PDB entry 1JCX | X-ray diffraction, 1.80 A resolution | chains A and B

[Chain A]
Name: 2-dehydro-3-deoxyphosphooctonate aldolase
Organism: Aquifex aeolicus
Notes: EC 4.1.2.16
UniProtKB: O66496 (KDSA_AQUAE); residues 1001-1267 here correspond to UniProt positions 1-267 (UniProt number = residue number - 1000)
Sequence (267 residues; each row starts with the number of its first residue):
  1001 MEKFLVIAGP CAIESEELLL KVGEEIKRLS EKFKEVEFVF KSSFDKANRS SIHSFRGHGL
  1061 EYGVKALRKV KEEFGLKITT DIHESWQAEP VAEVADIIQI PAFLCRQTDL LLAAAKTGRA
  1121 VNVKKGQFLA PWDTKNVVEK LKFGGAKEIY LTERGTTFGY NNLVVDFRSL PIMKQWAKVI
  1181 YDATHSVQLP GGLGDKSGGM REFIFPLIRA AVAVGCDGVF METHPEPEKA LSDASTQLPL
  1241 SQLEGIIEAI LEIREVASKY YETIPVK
Not modelled in the structure: 1001, 1191-1198, 1265-1267

[Chain B]
Name: 2-dehydro-3-deoxyphosphooctonate aldolase
Organism: Aquifex aeolicus
Notes: EC 4.1.2.16
UniProtKB: O66496 (KDSA_AQUAE); residues 2001-2267 here correspond to UniProt positions 1-267 (UniProt number = residue number - 2000)
Sequence (267 residues; row label = number of the first residue in the row):
  2001 MEKFLVIAGP CAIESEELLL KVGEEIKRLS EKFKEVEFVF KSSFDKANRS SIHSFRGHGL
  2061 EYGVKALRKV KEEFGLKITT DIHESWQAEP VAEVADIIQI PAFLCRQTDL LLAAAKTGRA
  2121 VNVKKGQFLA PWDTKNVVEK LKFGGAKEIY LTERGTTFGY NNLVVDFRSL PIMKQWAKVI
  2181 YDATHSVQLP GGLGDKSGGM REFIFPLIRA AVAVGCDGVF METHPEPEKA LSDASTQLPL
  2241 SQLEGIIEAI LEIREVASKY YETIPVK
Not modelled in the structure: 2001-2002, 2191-2198, 2265-2267

[How chain A and chain B interact]
Residue-residue contacts (60; chain A residue first):
  A1047(A) with R2106(B); Q2107(B); T2108(B), hydrogen bond (backbone-backbone)
  N1048(A) with R2106(B), hydrogen bond (backbone-side chain); Q2107(B)
  R1049(A) with K2140(B), hydrogen bond (backbone-side chain)
  S1050(A) with R2106(B), hydrogen bond; N2136(B); K2140(B)
  S1051(A) with N2136(B)
  I1052(A) with T2108(B); K2140(B); F2143(B), hydrophobic
  H1053(A) with E2139(B)
  R1056(A) with T2108(B); D2109(B), salt bridge
  E1084(A) with E2084(B); S2085(B), hydrogen bond
  S1085(A) with E2084(B), hydrogen bond (backbone-side chain)
  F1103(A) with F2103(B); R2106(B); F2128(B), hydrophobic
  L1104(A) with L2104(B), hydrophobic; Q2107(B)
  R1106(A) with A2047(B); N2048(B), hydrogen bond (side chain-backbone); S2050(B), hydrogen bond; F2103(B)
  Q1107(A) with A2047(B); N2048(B); F2103(B); L2104(B)
  T1108(A) with A2047(B), hydrogen bond (backbone-backbone); I2052(B); R2056(B)
  D1109(A) with R2056(B), salt bridge
  F1128(A) with F2103(B), hydrophobic; F2128(B), hydrophobic; T2157(B)
  A1130(A) with Y2160(B), hydrophobic; N2161(B)
  P1131(A) with Y2160(B)
  W1132(A) with Y2160(B), hydrophobic; N2161(B)
  D1133(A) with N2161(B)
  N1136(A) with S2050(B)
  E1139(A) with H2053(B), salt bridge
  K1140(A) with R2049(B), hydrogen bond (side chain-backbone); S2050(B); I2052(B)
  F1143(A) with I2052(B), hydrophobic
  T1157(A) with F2128(B)
  Y1160(A) with A2130(B), hydrophobic; P2131(B); W2132(B), hydrophobic; D2166(B), hydrogen bond
  N1161(A) with A2130(B); W2132(B); D2133(B)
  D1166(A) with Y2160(B), hydrogen bond
Other interface residues (no listed pair), chain A (35 interface residues in all): L1112, Q1127, L1129, T1156, R1168, P1190
Other interface residues (no listed pair), chain B (34 interface residues in all): S2051, L2112, Q2127, L2129, T2156, R2168

[In short]
35 residues of chain A face 34 of chain B across their interface; the contacts include 12 hydrogen bonds and 3
salt bridges. Among the polar pairs are R1056(A)-D2109(B), D1109(A)-R2056(B) and E1139(A)-H2053(B).
Both chains are 2-dehydro-3-deoxyphosphooctonate aldolase (Aquifex aeolicus). Entry 1JCX (Aquifex aeolicus
KDO8P synthase in complex with API and Cadmium) was determined by X-ray diffraction, deposited together with
1JCY.
